5OYA - chains C and J of the 8 polymer chains in the assembly; structure by X-ray diffraction, 1.80 A resolution.

== Chain C ==
Protein: Rubisco large subunit
Source organism: Chaetoceros socialis
Sequence (490 residues; row label = number of the first residue in the row):
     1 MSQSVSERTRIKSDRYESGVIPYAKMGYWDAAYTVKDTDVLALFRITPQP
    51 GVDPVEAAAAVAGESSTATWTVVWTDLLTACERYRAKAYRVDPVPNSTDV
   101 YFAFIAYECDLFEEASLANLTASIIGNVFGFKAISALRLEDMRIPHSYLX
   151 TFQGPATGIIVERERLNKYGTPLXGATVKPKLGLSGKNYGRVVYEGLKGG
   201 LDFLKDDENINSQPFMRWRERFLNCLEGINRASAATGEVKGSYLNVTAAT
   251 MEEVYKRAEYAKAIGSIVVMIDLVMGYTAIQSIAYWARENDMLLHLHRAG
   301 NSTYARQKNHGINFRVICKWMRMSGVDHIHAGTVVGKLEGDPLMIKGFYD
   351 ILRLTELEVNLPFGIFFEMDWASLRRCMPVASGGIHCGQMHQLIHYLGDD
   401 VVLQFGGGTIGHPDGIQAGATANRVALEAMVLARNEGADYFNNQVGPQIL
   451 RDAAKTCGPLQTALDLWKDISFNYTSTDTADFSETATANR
Not modelled in the structure: 1-15, 484-490
Modified / non-standard residues: Cys109 (S-hydroxycysteine; CSO); LOH (3,4-dihydroxylysine) at position 150, HL2 ((2S,3R)-2-amino-3-hydroxy-4-methylpentanoic acid) at position 174; Pro155 (4-hydroxyproline; HYP); Lys205 (lysine nz-carboxylic acid; KCX); Lys346 (N-trimethyllysine; M3L); Cys457 (S-nitroso-cysteine; SNC)

== Chain J ==
Protein: Rubisco small subunit
Source organism: Chaetoceros socialis
Sequence (139 residues; numbered 1 to 139; the number before each row is that of its first residue):
     1 MRLTQGCFSFLPDLTDAQIEKQVAYAMSRGWAMNVEWTDDPHPRNNYWEL
    51 WGLPLFDIKDPATVMFELNEARKSCAAGYIRMNAFDASYGTESCVMSFLT
   101 NRPANEPGFYLDRTDGIGRQIIYSIKSYSVQANPEGSRY

== Interface between chain C and chain J ==
Residue-residue contacts (62; chain C residue first):
  Ile160(C) with Gly90(J); Thr91(J); Ser93(J)
  Glu164(C) with Ser93(J), hydrogen bond
  Asn167(C) with Gln5(J)
  Tyr169(C) with Cys7(J); Cys94(J); Val95(J); Met96(J); Ser97(J)
  Gly170(C) with Val95(J), hydrogen bond (backbone-backbone)
  Thr171(C) with Cys7(J)
  Gly199(C) with Phe10(J)
  Gly200(C) with Phe10(J)
  Leu223(C) with Arg119(J)
  Glu227(C) with Arg113(J), salt bridge; Tyr123(J), hydrogen bond
  Asn230(C) with Leu111(J); Tyr123(J)
  Arg231(C) with Leu111(J); Arg113(J)
  Ser233(C) with Pro43(J); Ile125(J)
  Ala234(C) with Phe109(J); Ile125(J)
  Ala235(C) with Met1(J)
  Thr236(C) with Met1(J); Arg2(J); Leu3(J); Thr4(J), hydrogen bond (backbone-backbone)
  Gly237(C) with Leu3(J); Gln5(J), hydrogen bond (backbone-side chain); Pro43(J); Phe109(J)
  Glu238(C) with Thr4(J), hydrogen bond; Pro43(J)
  Val239(C) with Pro43(J)
  Ala263(C) with Gln120(J), hydrogen bond (backbone-side chain)
  Ile264(C) with Gln120(J)
  Thr355(C) with Tyr89(J); Gly90(J)
  Ser373(C) with Tyr89(J), hydrogen bond
  Arg376(C) with Gly90(J)
  Thr421(C) with Phe10(J)
  Arg424(C) with Thr4(J), hydrogen bond (side chain-backbone); Phe10(J)
  Val425(C) with Phe10(J)
  Glu428(C) with Cys7(J); Phe8(J); Ser9(J), hydrogen bond (side chain-backbone); Phe10(J), hydrogen bond (side chain-backbone); Leu11(J)
  Ala429(C) with Leu11(J)
  Leu432(C) with Phe8(J), hydrophobic; Leu14(J), hydrophobic; Gln18(J); Gln22(J), hydrogen bond (backbone-side chain)
  Arg434(C) with Tyr25(J)
  Asn435(C) with Gln22(J), hydrogen bond; Tyr25(J); Met96(J)
  Glu436(C) with Lys21(J)
Also at the interface, not in a pair above, chain C (37 interface residues in all): Leu226, Glu356, Asp399, Val431
Also at the interface, not in a pair above, chain J (37 interface residues in all): Gly6, Pro41, Arg44, Arg81, Tyr110, Ile121

== In short ==
The chain C/chain J interface involves 37 residues from each chain, with 13 hydrogen bonds and 1 salt bridge.
Polar contacts include Glu227(C)-Arg113(J), Glu164(C)-Ser93(J) and Glu227(C)-Tyr123(J).
Here chain C is Rubisco large subunit and chain J is Rubisco small subunit, both from Chaetoceros socialis.
Entry 5OYA (Unusual posttranslational modifications revealed in crystal structures of diatom Rubisco) was
determined by X-ray diffraction together with 6FTL, 5N9Z and 5MZ2 from the same study.
